Entry 2HBZ (X-ray diffraction, 1.90 A resolution); this record covers chains B and C of the 3 polymer chains in the assembly.

# Chain B
Name: Caspase-1
Source organism: Homo sapiens
Notes: EC 3.4.22.36; fragment: P10 Subunit, Residues 317-404
UniProt: P29466 (CASP1_HUMAN); numbering as in UniProt (aligned over 317-404)
Chain sequence (88 residues; each row starts with the number of its first residue):
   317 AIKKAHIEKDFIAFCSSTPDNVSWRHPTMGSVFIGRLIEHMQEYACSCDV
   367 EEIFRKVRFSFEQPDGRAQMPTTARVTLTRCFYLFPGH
Disordered / not traced: 317
Sequence notes: engineered mutation Ala390 (Glu in P29466)
From the paper describing this entry:
  - mutagenesis - E390A (460-fold): decreased catalytic activity

# Chain C
Name: PHQ-VAD-fluoromethylketone inhibitor
Chain sequence (5 residues; each row starts with the number of its first residue):
     1 XVADX
Modified positions: PHQ (benzyl chlorocarbonate) at position 1; CF0 (fluoromethane) at position 5

# Chain B / chain C interface
Residue-residue contacts (13; chain B residue first):
  Ser339(B) - Ala3(C)
  Ser339(B) - Asp4(C)  hydrogen bond (backbone-backbone)
  Trp340(B) - PHQ_1(C)
  Trp340(B) - Val2(C)
  Trp340(B) - Ala3(C)
  Arg341(B) - PHQ_1(C)
  Arg341(B) - Val2(C)  hydrogen bond (backbone-backbone)
  Arg341(B) - Ala3(C)
  Arg341(B) - Asp4(C)  salt bridge
  His342(B) - PHQ_1(C)
  Pro343(B) - PHQ_1(C)
  Val348(B) - PHQ_1(C)
  Arg383(B) - PHQ_1(C)
Also at the interface, not in a pair above, chain B (9 interface residues in all): Val338, Ser347

# Summary
Chain B and chain C form an interface of 9 and 4 residues respectively, with 2 hydrogen bonds and 1 salt
bridge. Polar contacts include Arg341(B)-Asp4(C), Ser339(B)-Asp4(C) and Arg341(B)-Val2(C). From the paper:
E390A of chain B reduces catalytic activity.
Here chain B is Caspase-1 (Homo sapiens) and chain C is PHQ-VAD-fluoromethylketone inhibitor. Entry 2HBZ
(Crystal structure of human caspase-1 (Arg286->Ala, Glu390->Ala) in complex with
3-[2-(2-benzyloxycarbonylamino-3-methyl-butyrylamino)-propionylamino]-4-oxo-pentanoic acid (z-VAD-FMK)) was
determined by X-ray diffraction (same publication as 2HBQ, 2HBR, 2HBY, 2H48 and 2FQQ).
